PDB entry 5N91 | X-ray diffraction, 1.49 A resolution | chains A and F

Chain A:
Molecule: Protein enabled homolog
Source organism: Homo sapiens
Reference sequence: Q8N8S7 (ENAH_HUMAN); residue numbers follow UniProt; this construct covers 1-111
Sequence (113 residues; numbered -1 to 111; the number before each row is that of its first residue; numbers below 1 keep their minus sign (Gly-1 is residue -1)):
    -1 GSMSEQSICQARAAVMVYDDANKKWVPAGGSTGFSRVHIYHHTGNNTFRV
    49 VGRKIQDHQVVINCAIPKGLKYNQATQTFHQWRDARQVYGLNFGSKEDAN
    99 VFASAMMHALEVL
Construct notes: expression tag (-1 to 0)
Reported in the primary citation:
  - binding site for Ac-[2-Cl-F]-PPPP-OH (chain F): Phe77

Chain F:
Molecule: Ac-[2-Cl-F]-PPPP-OH
Sequence (6 residues; numbered 1 to 6; the number before each row is that of its first residue):
     1 XXPPPP
Modified residues: ACE (acetyl group) at position 1; 2L5 (2-chloro-L-phenylalanine) at position 2

How chain A and chain F interact:
Residue-residue contacts (17):
  Met14(A) - Pro6(F)  hydrophobic
  Tyr16(A) - Pro3(F)  hydrophobic
  Trp23(A) - Pro3(F)  hydrophobic
  Trp23(A) - Pro4(F)  hydrogen bond (side chain-backbone)
  Trp23(A) - Pro5(F)
  Trp23(A) - Pro6(F)
  Lys69(A) - 2L5_2(F)
  Asn71(A) - 2L5_2(F)
  Ala73(A) - Pro5(F)  hydrophobic
  Phe77(A) - Pro5(F)  hydrophobic
  Phe77(A) - Pro6(F)
  Gln79(A) - 2L5_2(F)
  Gln79(A) - Pro3(F)  hydrogen bond (side chain-backbone)
  Arg81(A) - ACE_1(F)  hydrogen bond (side chain-backbone)
  Arg81(A) - 2L5_2(F)
  Val86(A) - 2L5_2(F)
  Val86(A) - Pro3(F)
Also at the interface, not in a pair above, chain A (12 interface residues in all): Thr74, Trp80

In short:
The interface between chain A and chain F involves 12 residues on one side and 6 on the other; the contacts
include 3 hydrogen bonds. Polar pairs include Trp23(A)-Pro4(F), Gln79(A)-Pro3(F) and Arg81(A)-ACE_1(F). From
the paper: a binding site for Ac-[2-Cl-F]-PPPP-OH (chain F) at Phe77(A).
Here chain A is Protein enabled homolog (Homo sapiens) and chain F is Ac-[2-Cl-F]-PPPP-OH. Entry 5N91 (ENAH
EVH1 in complex with Ac-[2-Cl-F]-PPPP-OH) was determined by X-ray diffraction, deposited together with 5N9C,
5N9P, 5NC2, 5NC7, 5ND0, 6XVT, 6XXR and 7A5M.
